9KZT - chains B and F of the 6 polymer chains in the assembly; structure by electron microscopy, 3.79 A resolution.

Chain B (and F):
Name: Leucine-rich glioma-inactivated protein 1
Source organism: Homo sapiens
Notes: chain F of this document is another copy of the same molecule, construct and numbering; everything in this record applies to it too
UniProt: O95970 (LGI1_HUMAN); residue numbers follow UniProt; this construct covers 37-557
Chain sequence (544 residues; each row starts with the number of its first residue):
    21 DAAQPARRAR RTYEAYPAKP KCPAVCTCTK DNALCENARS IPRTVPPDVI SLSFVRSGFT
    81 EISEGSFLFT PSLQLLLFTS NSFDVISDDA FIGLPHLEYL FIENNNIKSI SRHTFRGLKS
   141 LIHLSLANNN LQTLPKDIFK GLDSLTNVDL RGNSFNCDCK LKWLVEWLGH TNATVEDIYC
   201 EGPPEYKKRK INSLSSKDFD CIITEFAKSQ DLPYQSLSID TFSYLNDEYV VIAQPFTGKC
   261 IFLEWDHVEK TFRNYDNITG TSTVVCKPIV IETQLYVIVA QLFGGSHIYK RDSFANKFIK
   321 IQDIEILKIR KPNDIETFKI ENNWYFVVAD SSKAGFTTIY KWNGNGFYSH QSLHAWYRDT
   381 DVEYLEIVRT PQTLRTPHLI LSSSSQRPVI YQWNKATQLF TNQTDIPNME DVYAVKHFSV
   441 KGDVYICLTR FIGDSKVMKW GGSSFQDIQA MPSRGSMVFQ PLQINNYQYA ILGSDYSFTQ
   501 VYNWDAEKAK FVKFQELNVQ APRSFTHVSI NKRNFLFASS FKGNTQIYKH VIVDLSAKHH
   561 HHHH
Unresolved in the structure: 21-40, 552-564
Cystine bridges: C42-C48, C46-C55, C177-C200, C179-C221, C260-C286
Sequence notes: expression tag (21-36, 558-564); engineered mutation A470 (Arg in O95970)
UniProt features mapped onto this chain:
  - glycosylation (N-linked (GlcNAc...) asparagine): N192, N277, N422
What the authors report for this chain:
  - disease-associated variants - R474Q: decreased binding to LGI1-ADAM22 higher-order complex (citing earlier work)
  - disease-associated variants - S473L: decreased binding to Disintegrin and metalloproteinase domain-containing protein 22 (citing earlier work)
  - mutagenesis - R470A: increased expression (citing earlier work)

How chain B and chain F interact:
Contacting residue pairs - 13 pairs, chain B then chain F:
  I452(B) with Y119(F), hydrophobic; F121(F), hydrophobic
  R474(B) with F121(F); E123(F), salt bridge
  D495(B) with N52(F), hydrogen bond (backbone-side chain)
  Y496(B) with L54(F); S71(F); S73(F), hydrogen bond (backbone-side chain); L95(F), hydrophobic; L97(F)
  F498(B) with V75(F), hydrophobic
  Q520(B) with N52(F)
  K542(B) with K50(F)
Other interface residues (no listed pair), chain B (9 interface residues in all): G453, S497
Other interface residues (no listed pair), chain F (13 interface residues in all): H143, D169

Summary:
9 residues of chain B face 13 of chain F across their interface, with 2 hydrogen bonds and 1 salt bridge.
Polar contacts include R474(B)-E123(F), D495(B)-N52(F) and Y496(B)-S73(F). The paper reports that R474Q of
chain B reduces binding to LGI1-ADAM22 higher-order complex; S473L of chain B reduces binding to Disintegrin
and metalloproteinase domain-containing protein 22.
Chain B and chain F are both Leucine-rich glioma-inactivated protein 1 (Homo sapiens); the structure, Cryo-EM
structure of the 3:3 LGI1-ADAM22 complex, was determined by electron microscopy, deposited together with 9KZC.
